PDB entry 9PAF | electron microscopy, 3.82 A resolution | chains B and C of the 12 polymer chains in the assembly

== Chain B (and C) ==
Molecule: Vesicle-fusing ATPase
From: Cricetulus griseus
Notes: EC 3.6.4.6; chain C of this document is another copy of the same molecule, construct and numbering; everything in this record applies to it too
UniProtKB: P18708 (NSF_CRIGR); residue numbers follow UniProt; this construct covers 1-744
Chain sequence (747 residues; row label = number of the first residue in the row; numbers below 1 keep their minus sign (Gly-2 is residue -2)):
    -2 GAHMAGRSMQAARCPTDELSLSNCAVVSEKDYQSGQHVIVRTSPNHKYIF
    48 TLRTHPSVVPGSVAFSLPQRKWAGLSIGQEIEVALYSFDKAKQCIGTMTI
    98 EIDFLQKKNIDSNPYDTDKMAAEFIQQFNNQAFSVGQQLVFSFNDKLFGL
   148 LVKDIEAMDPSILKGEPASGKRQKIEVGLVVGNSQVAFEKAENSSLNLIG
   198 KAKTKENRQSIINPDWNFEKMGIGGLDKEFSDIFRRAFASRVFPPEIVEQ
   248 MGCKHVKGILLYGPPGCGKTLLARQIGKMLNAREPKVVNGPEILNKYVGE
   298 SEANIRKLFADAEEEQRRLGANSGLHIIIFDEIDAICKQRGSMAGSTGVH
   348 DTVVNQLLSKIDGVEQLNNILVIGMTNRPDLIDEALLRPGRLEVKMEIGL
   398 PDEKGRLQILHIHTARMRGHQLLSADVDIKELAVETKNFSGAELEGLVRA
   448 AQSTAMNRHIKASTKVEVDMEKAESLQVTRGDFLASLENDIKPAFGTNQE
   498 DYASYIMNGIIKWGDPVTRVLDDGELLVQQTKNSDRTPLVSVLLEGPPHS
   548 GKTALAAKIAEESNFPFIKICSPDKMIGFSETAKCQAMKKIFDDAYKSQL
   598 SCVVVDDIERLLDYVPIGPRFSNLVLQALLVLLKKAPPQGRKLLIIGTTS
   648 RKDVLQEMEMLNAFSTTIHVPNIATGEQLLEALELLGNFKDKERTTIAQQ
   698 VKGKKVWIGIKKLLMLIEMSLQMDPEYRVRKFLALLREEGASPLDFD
Unresolved in the structure: -2 to 204, 339-344, 461-467, 741-744 (chain C: -2 to 0, 154-168, 741-744)
Construct notes: expression tag (-2 to 0)
UniProt features mapped onto this chain:
  - binding site (ATP): Asn505 to Trp510, Pro545 to Leu552
  - binding site (Mg(2+)): Thr550
  - modified residue: Lys105 (N6-acetyllysine), Ser207 (Phosphoserine), Tyr259 (Phosphotyrosine), Ser569 (Phosphoserine)
Ligand contacts:
  - ATP (adenosine-5'-triphosphate), molecule 1: Gly219, Ile220, Gly221, Pro262, Gly263, Cys264, Gly265, Lys266, Thr267, Leu268, Asn374, Ile406, His410, Gly438, Ala439, Glu442
  - ATP, molecule 2: Lys251, Asp359, Arg385, Arg388
  - ATP, molecule 3: Tyr502, Met504, Asn505, Gly506, Ile507, Ile508, Trp510, Val514, Pro545, His546, Ser547, Gly548, Lys549, Thr550, Ala551, Leu552, Asp604, Ile707, Lys708
Reported in the primary citation:
  - post-translational modification sites: Ser207 (citing earlier work)

== Chain B / chain C interface ==
Pairs across the interface (58):
  Ile209(B) - Val463(C)  hydrophobic
  Pro211(B) - Lys462(C)
  Asp212(B) - Lys462(C)
  Glu216(B) - Ser460(C)
  Arg232(B) - Ser450(C)
  Arg232(B) - Thr451(C)  hydrogen bond
  Arg232(B) - Asn454(C)
  Arg232(B) - Asp487(C)  salt bridge
  Ser237(B) - Met453(C)
  Val239(B) - Val465(C)  hydrophobic
  Phe240(B) - Leu473(C)  hydrophobic
  Val245(B) - Met453(C)  hydrophobic
  Gln247(B) - His417(C)
  Met248(B) - Leu419(C)  hydrophobic
  Met248(B) - Leu473(C)  hydrophobic
  Gly249(B) - Arg413(C)
  Cys250(B) - Gln449(C)
  Lys251(B) - Glu442(C)
  Lys251(B) - Arg446(C)  hydrogen bond (backbone-side chain)
  Val295(B) - Asn292(C)
  Val295(B) - Lys293(C)
  Val295(B) - Val346(C)  hydrophobic
  Arg303(B) - Pro288(C)
  Arg337(B) - Asn374(C)
  Thr349(B) - Pro288(C)
  Asn352(B) - Glu329(C)
  Gln353(B) - Asn286(C)
  Ser356(B) - Asn286(C)
  Ser356(B) - Asp328(C)
  Ser356(B) - Glu329(C)
  Gly360(B) - Thr267(C)
  Val361(B) - Arg271(C)  hydrogen bond (backbone-side chain)
  Val361(B) - Val284(C)  hydrophobic
  Gln363(B) - Arg271(C)
  Pro386(B) - Ala439(C)
  Glu390(B) - Arg446(C)  salt bridge
  Gln527(B) - Met716(C)
  Gln527(B) - Gln719(C)
  Ser531(B) - Glu715(C)  hydrogen bond
  Arg533(B) - Asn505(C)
  Arg533(B) - Asn685(C)  hydrogen bond
  Thr534(B) - Met712(C)
  Thr534(B) - Glu715(C)
  Pro616(B) - Arg617(C)  hydrogen bond (backbone-side chain)
  Phe618(B) - Arg617(C)
  Asn620(B) - Asp610(C)  hydrogen bond (side chain-backbone)
  Gln624(B) - Arg607(C)  hydrogen bond
  Gln624(B) - Asp610(C)
  Gln624(B) - Tyr611(C)  hydrogen bond (side chain-backbone)
  Leu627(B) - Arg607(C)
  Val628(B) - Ile574(C)  hydrophobic
  Leu629(B) - Ile574(C)  hydrophobic
  Lys632(B) - Asp571(C)
  Met655(B) - Ile614(C)  hydrophobic
  Glu656(B) - Arg607(C)  salt bridge
  Asn659(B) - His546(C)  hydrogen bond (backbone-side chain)
  Ser662(B) - Met712(C)
  Thr663(B) - Met716(C)
Other interface residues (no listed pair), chain B (69 interface residues in all): Trp213, Phe215, Phe231, Arg233, Ala236, Pro241, Glu246, Val253, Tyr294, Gly296, Glu297, Glu299, Glu362, Arg385, Gly387, Leu523, Gln526, Asn530, Leu536, Lys586, Arg617, Leu621, Leu623, Ala625, Lys631, Glu654
Other interface residues (no listed pair), chain C (64 interface residues in all): Gly263, Gly287, Glu289, Leu291, Ile326, Asp331, Ala332, Met372, Met414, Glu440, Gly443, His456, Ile457, Ala459, Pro545, Pro570, Phe576, Asp604, Val612, Pro613, Leu683, Lys728

== Overview ==
69 residues of chain B and 64 residues of chain C are in contact, with 10 hydrogen bonds and 3 salt bridges.
Among the polar pairs are Arg232(B)-Asp487(C), Glu390(B)-Arg446(C) and Glu656(B)-Arg607(C). Ligands of chain
B: 3 copies of ATP. From the paper: a modification site at Ser207(B).
Both chains are Vesicle-fusing ATPase (Cricetulus griseus). Entry 9PAF (21bin20S complex (NSF-alphaSNAP-2:1
syntaxin-1a:SNAP-25), non-hydrolyzing, class 6) was determined by electron microscopy together with 9OJR,
9OJU, 9OJZ, 9OK3, 9OK5, 9OKC and 17 further entries from the same study.
